Entry 8S3E (electron microscopy, 2.39 A resolution); this record covers chains A and E of the 8 polymer chains in the assembly.

== Chain A ==
Name: Calcium-activated potassium channel subunit alpha-1
From: Oryctolagus cuniculus
UniProtKB: Q9BG98 (KCMA1_RABIT); residues 1-1113 here correspond to UniProt positions 67-1179 (UniProt number = residue number + 66)
Amino-acid sequence (1119 residues; numbered 1 to 1119; the number before each row is that of its first residue):
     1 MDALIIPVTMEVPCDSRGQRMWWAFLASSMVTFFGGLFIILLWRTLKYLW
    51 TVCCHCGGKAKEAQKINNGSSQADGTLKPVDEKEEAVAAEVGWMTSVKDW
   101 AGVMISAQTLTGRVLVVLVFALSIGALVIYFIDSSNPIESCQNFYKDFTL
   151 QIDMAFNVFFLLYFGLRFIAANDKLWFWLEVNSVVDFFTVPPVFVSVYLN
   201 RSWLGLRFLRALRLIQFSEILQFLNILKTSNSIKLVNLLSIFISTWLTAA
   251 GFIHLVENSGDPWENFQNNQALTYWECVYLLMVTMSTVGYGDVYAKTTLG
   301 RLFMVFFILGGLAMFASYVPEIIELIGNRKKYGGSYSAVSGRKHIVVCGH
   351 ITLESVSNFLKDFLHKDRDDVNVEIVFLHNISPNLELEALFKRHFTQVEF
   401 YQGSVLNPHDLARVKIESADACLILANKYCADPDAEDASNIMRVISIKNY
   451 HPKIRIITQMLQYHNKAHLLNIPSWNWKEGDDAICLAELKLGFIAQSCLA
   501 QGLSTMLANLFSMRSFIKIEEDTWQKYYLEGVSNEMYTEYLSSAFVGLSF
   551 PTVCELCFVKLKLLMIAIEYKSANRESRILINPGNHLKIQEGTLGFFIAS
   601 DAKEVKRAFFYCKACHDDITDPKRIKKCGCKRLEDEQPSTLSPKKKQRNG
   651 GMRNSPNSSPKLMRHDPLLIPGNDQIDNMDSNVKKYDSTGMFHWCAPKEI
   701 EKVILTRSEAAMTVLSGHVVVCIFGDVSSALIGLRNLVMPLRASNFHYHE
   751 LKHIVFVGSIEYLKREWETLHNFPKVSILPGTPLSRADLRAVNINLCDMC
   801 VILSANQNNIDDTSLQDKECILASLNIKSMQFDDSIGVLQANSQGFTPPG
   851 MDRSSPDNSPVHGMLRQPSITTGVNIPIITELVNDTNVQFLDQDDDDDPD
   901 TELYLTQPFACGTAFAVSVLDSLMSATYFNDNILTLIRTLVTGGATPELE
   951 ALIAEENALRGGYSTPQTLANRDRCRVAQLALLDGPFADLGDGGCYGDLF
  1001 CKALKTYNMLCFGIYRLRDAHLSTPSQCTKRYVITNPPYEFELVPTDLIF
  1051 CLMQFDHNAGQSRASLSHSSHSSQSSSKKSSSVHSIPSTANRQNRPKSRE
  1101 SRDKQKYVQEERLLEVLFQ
Unresolved in the structure: 1-18, 55-88, 572-577, 618-682, 835-869, 1061-1119
Sequence notes: expression tag (1114-1119)
Swiss-Prot annotation at these positions:
  - region: Leu491 to Phe511 (Segment S7), Leu548 to Ile568 (Segment S8), Cys612 to His616 (Heme-binding motif), Val714 to Leu734 (Segment S9), Phe909 to Phe929 (Segment S10)
  - motif: Thr287 to Tyr290 (Selectivity for potassium), Thr880 to Glu902 (Calcium bowl)
  - binding site (Mg(2+)): Glu374, Gln397, Glu399
  - binding site (Ca(2+)): Gln889, Asp892, Asp895, Asp897
  - modified residue: Thr640 (Phosphothreonine), Ser642 (Phosphoserine), Ser655 (Phosphoserine), Ser659 (Phosphoserine), Thr847 (Phosphothreonine), Ser855 (Phosphoserine), Ser859 (Phosphoserine), Ser1098 (Phosphoserine), Ser1101 (Phosphoserine)
  - lipidation (S-palmitoyl cysteine): Cys53, Cys54, Cys56
Metal / ion sites: K+ site 1: Thr287 (shared with 1 residue of chain B; 1 residue of chain C; 1 residue of chain D); K+ site 2: Thr287, Val288 (shared with 2 residues of chain B; 2 residues of chain C; 2 residues of chain D); K+ site 3: Val288, Gly289 (shared with 2 residues of chain B; 2 residues of chain C; 2 residues of chain D); K+ site 4: Tyr290 (shared with 1 residue of chain B; 1 residue of chain C; 1 residue of chain D); Ca2+ site 1: Asp367, Arg514, Ser533, Glu535, Ser600; Mg2+: Glu374, Glu399; Ca2+ site 2: Asn449 (shared with 4 residues of chain B); Ca2+ site 3: Gln889, Asp892, Asp895, Asp897 (shared with 1 residue of chain D)
Residues lining bound ligands:
  - 6PL ((4S,7R)-4-hydroxy-N,N,N-trimethyl-9-oxo-7-[(palmitoyloxy)methyl]-3,5,8-trioxa-4-phosphahexacosan-1-aminium 4-oxide), molecule 1: Trp22, Pro262, Trp263, Asn265, Phe266
  - 6PL, molecule 2: Thr32, Gly35, Gly36, Ile39, Ile40, Trp43, Met94, Phe168, Lys174, Trp178
  - 6PL, molecule 3: Phe33, Trp176, Leu179, Glu180, Val181, Val184
  - 6PL, molecule 4: Ala121, Ile124, Gly125, Val128, Ile152
  - 6PL, molecule 5: Leu127, Val128, Phe131, Ile132, Leu214, Phe217, Leu239, Ser240, Ile243
  - 6PL, molecule 6: Val181, Phe208, Leu212, Ile215, Gln216, Lys234, Ile241, Thr245, Thr248, Ala249, Phe252, Phe303, Tyr318
  - 6PL, molecule 7: Phe242, Thr273, Trp275, Met282, Met285, Phe315
  - 6PL, molecule 8: Thr245, Phe252, Leu299, Leu302, Phe303, Phe306, Gly310, Gly311, Ala313, Met314, Ser317
  - 6PL, molecule 9: Trp263, Leu299, Leu302
  - 6PL, molecule 10: Glu264, Thr298, Leu302, Phe306, Leu309
  - 6PL, molecule 11: Arg329, Lys330, Gly334

== Chain E ==
Name: Leucine-rich repeat-containing protein 26
From: Oryctolagus cuniculus
Amino-acid sequence (340 residues; numbered 1 to 340; the number before each row is that of its first residue):
     1 MRSPSFSSWPPPLLLLLLLHPWQVCAQAPSLATSSGVSGAPDCPEACACA
    51 PGGQANCSALALSAVPAGLSRRVRALLLDHNRLGSLPPGAFADADALLRL
   101 DLRENELRWVHARAFWGLGALQRLDLSANRLEALAPGTFGPLRALRTLSL
   151 AGNRLARLEPAALGALPLLRALSLQDNALSALSPGLLAGLPALDALRLRG
   201 NPWTCDCALRPLCTWLRRHPRPASEAETPVCVSPGRLARSPLAAFPDAAF
   251 RHCARPLSPRDLAMIYLLGPASFLASLVACLALGSALTACRARRRRRQRT
   301 AAHRPPRRSLDLDPGGPASPANAGSPAEAGLGRPLEVLFQ
Unresolved in the structure: 1-250, 299-340
Residues lining bound ligands: 6PL ((4S,7R)-4-hydroxy-N,N,N-trimethyl-9-oxo-7-[(palmitoyloxy)methyl]-3,5,8-trioxa-4-phosphahexacosan-1-aminium 4-oxide): Pro270, Leu274, Leu281

== How chain A and chain E interact ==
Residue-residue contacts (43):
  Gln19(A) - Arg251(E)  hydrogen bond (backbone-side chain)
  Met21(A) - Leu257(E)  hydrophobic
  Trp23(A) - Leu257(E)  hydrophobic
  Ala24(A) - Ile265(E)  hydrophobic
  Ser28(A) - Ile265(E)
  Val31(A) - Tyr266(E)
  Thr32(A) - Gly269(E)
  Thr32(A) - Pro270(E)
  Ser96(A) - Thr288(E)
  Val97(A) - Leu281(E)  hydrophobic
  Val97(A) - Gly284(E)
  Val97(A) - Ser285(E)
  Trp100(A) - Gly284(E)
  Trp100(A) - Leu287(E)
  Glu139(A) - Arg251(E)  salt bridge
  Cys141(A) - Arg251(E)
  Cys141(A) - Cys253(E)  hydrophobic
  Leu161(A) - Ser272(E)
  Leu161(A) - Phe273(E)  hydrophobic
  Leu161(A) - Ser276(E)  hydrogen bond (backbone-side chain)
  Leu162(A) - Cys280(E)
  Phe164(A) - Phe273(E)  hydrophobic
  Gly165(A) - Ser276(E)
  Gly165(A) - Cys280(E)
  Leu166(A) - Cys280(E)
  Phe168(A) - Leu277(E)  hydrophobic
  Ile169(A) - Cys280(E)  hydrophobic
  Ile169(A) - Leu281(E)
  Phe187(A) - Phe273(E)  hydrophobic
  Pro191(A) - Gly269(E)
  Pro191(A) - Phe273(E)  hydrophobic
  Phe194(A) - Leu268(E)
  Phe194(A) - Ser272(E)
  Val195(A) - Ile265(E)  hydrophobic
  Val195(A) - Leu268(E)
  Tyr198(A) - Arg255(E)
  Tyr198(A) - Arg260(E)  hydrogen bond
  Tyr198(A) - Asp261(E)
  Tyr198(A) - Met264(E)  hydrophobic
  Leu199(A) - Cys253(E)
  Leu199(A) - Arg255(E)
  Arg201(A) - Arg251(E)
  Arg201(A) - Cys253(E)
Also at the interface, not in a pair above, chain A (30 interface residues in all): Trp93, Met94, Asp186, Asn200
Also at the interface, not in a pair above, chain E (27 interface residues in all): His252, Ala254, Leu262, Leu283, Arg291

== In short ==
Chain A and chain E form an interface of 30 and 27 residues respectively, with 3 hydrogen bonds and 1 salt
bridge. Polar contacts include Glu139(A)-Arg251(E), Gln19(A)-Arg251(E) and Leu161(A)-Ser276(E). One compound
6PL molecule is bound between chain A and chain E.
Chain A is Calcium-activated potassium channel subunit alpha-1 and chain E is Leucine-rich repeat-containing
protein 26, both from Oryctolagus cuniculus; the structure, Structure of rabbit Slo1 in complex with
gamma1/LRRC26, was determined by electron microscopy.
